4D5O - chain A; structure by X-ray diffraction, 1.52 A resolution.

[Chain A]
Protein: Cellulose 1,4-beta-cellobiosidase
From: Hypocrea jecorina
Notes: EC 3.2.1.176; fragment: catalytic module, residues 18-451
UniProt: P62694 (GUX1_HYPJE); residues 1-434 here correspond to UniProt positions 18-451 (UniProt number = residue number + 17)
Chain sequence (434 residues; numbered 1 to 434; the number before each row is that of its first residue):
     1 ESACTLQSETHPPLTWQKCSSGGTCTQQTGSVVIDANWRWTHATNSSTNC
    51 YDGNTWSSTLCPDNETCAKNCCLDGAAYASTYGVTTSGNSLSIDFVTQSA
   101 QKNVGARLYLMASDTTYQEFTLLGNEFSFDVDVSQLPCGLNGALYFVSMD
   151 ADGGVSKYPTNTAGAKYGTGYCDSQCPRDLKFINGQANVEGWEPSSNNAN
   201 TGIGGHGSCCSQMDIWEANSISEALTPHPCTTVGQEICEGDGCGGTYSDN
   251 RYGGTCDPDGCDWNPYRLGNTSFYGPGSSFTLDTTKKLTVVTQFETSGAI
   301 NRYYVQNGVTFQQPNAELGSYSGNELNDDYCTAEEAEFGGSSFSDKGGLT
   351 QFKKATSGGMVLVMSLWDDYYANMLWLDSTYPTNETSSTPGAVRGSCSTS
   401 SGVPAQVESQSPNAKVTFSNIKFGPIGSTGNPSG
Construct notes: cloning artifact (94); engineered mutation Gln-212 (Glu229 in P62694)
Modified residues: Glu-1 (pyroglutamic acid; PCA)
Disulfides: Cys-4/Cys-72, Cys-19/Cys-25, Cys-50/Cys-71, Cys-61/Cys-67, Cys-138/Cys-397, Cys-172/Cys-210, Cys-176/Cys-209, Cys-230/Cys-256, Cys-238/Cys-243, Cys-261/Cys-331
Covalently attached groups: N-acetylglucosamine (NAG) linked to Asn-270
Bound ions: Co2+ site 1: His-206, Glu-239; Co2+ site 2: Glu-295, Glu-325
Curated features (UniProtKB/Swiss-Prot):
  - active site: Glu-217 (Proton donor/acceptor)
  - site: Asn-64 (Not glycosylated)
  - glycosylation (N-linked (GlcNAc) asparagine): Asn-45, Asn-270, Asn-384

[Summary]
Covalently linked N-acetylglucosamine: at Asn-270. His-206 and Glu-239 form the Co2+ site 1. Glu-295 and
Glu-325 form the Co2+ site 2. UniProt lists active-site residue Glu-217.
Chain A is Cellulose 1,4-beta-cellobiosidase (Hypocrea jecorina); the structure, Hypocrea jecorina
cellobiohydrolase Cel7A E212Q soaked with xylopentaose, was determined by X-ray diffraction (same publication
as 4D5I, 4D5J, 4D5P, 4D5Q and 4D5V).
